Entry 7M50 (X-ray diffraction, 2.31 A resolution); this record covers chains O and e of the 39 polymer chains in the assembly.

== Chain O ==
Name: Coat protein
Source organism: Satellite tobacco mosaic virus
UniProtKB: P17574 (COAT_STMV); residues 1-159 here = UniProt positions 1-159
Amino-acid sequence (159 residues; row label = number of the first residue in the row):
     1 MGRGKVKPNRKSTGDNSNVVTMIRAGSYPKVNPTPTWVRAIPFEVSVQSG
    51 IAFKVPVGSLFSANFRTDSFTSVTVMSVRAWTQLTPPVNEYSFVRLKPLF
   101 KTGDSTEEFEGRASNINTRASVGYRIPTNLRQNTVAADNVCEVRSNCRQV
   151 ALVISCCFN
Unresolved in the structure: 1-9

== Chain e ==
Molecule: 12-nt RNA strand
Source organism: Satellite tobacco mosaic virus
Sequence (12 nucleotides; each row starts with the number of its first residue):
   179 UUUUUUUUUUUU

== Interface between chain O and chain e ==
Residue-residue contacts - 4 pairs, chain O then chain e:
  Asp-15(O) / U189(e)  sugar contact
  Pro-35(O) / U185(e)  sugar contact
  Thr-36(O) / U184(e)  hydrogen bond to the sugar
  Val-38(O) / U184(e)  sugar contact
Interface residues without a listed pair, chain O (6 interface residues in all): Ile-23, Trp-37
Interface residues without a listed pair, chain e (5 interface residues in all): U183, U188

== In short ==
6 residues of chain O face 5 of chain e across their interface, with 1 hydrogen bond. Its one hydrogen-bonded
contact is Thr-36(O)/U184(e).
Chain O is Coat protein and chain e is a 12-nt RNA strand, both from Satellite tobacco mosaic virus; the
structure, Crystallographic structure of a cubic crystal form of STMV grown from ammonium sulfate, was
determined by X-ray diffraction, deposited together with 5BKL, 5BKN, 7M2T, 7M2V, 7M3T and 7M57.
